Entry 1RZ6 (X-ray diffraction, 2.20 A resolution); this record covers chain A.

== Chain A ==
Protein: Cytochrome c peroxidase
From: Marinobacter hydrocarbonoclasticus
Notes: EC 1.11.1.5
UniProt: P83787 (P83787_MARHY); residues 1-326 here = UniProt positions 1-326
Chain sequence (326 residues; row label = number of the first residue in the row):
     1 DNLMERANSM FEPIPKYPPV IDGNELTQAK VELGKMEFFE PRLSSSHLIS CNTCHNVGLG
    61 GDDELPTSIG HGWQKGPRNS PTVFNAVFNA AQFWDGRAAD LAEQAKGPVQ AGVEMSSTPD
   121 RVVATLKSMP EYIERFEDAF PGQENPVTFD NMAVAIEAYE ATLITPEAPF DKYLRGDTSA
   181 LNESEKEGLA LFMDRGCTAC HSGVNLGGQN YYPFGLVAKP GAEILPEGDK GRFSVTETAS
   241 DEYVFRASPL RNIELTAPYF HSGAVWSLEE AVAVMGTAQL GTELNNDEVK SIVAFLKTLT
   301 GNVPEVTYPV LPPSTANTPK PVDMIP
Not modelled in the structure: 220-229, 323-326
Glycans and other covalent adducts: heme c (HEC) linked to Cys51, Cys54, Cys197, Cys200
Ion coordination: heme c Fe site 1: His55, His71; heme c Fe site 2: His201, Met275
Residues lining bound ligands:
  - heme c (HEC), molecule 1: Phe38, Ile49, Ser50, His55, Thr67, Ile69, Gly70, His71, Trp73, Arg78, Asn79, Ser80, Pro81, Thr82, Val83, Ala86, Asn89, Ala91, Gln92, Phe93, Pro108, Val109, Gly112, Met115, Ile156, Glu160, Arg246
  - heme c (HEC), molecule 2: Phe192, Gly196, Ala199, His201, Tyr212, Phe214, Gly215, Leu216, Phe245, Arg246, Ala247, Ser248, Leu250, Ile253, Thr256, Tyr259, Phe260, His261, Ala271, Val272, Met275, Gly276, Leu280, Thr282, Leu284, Ile292, Leu296
What the authors report for this chain:
  - binding site for heme c: Cys51, Cys54, His71, Arg78, Phe93, Cys197, Cys200, His201, Leu216, Arg246, Phe260, His261, Met275
  - heme c coordination: His55, His71, His201, Met275
  - contacts within the chain: His55-Pro81, His55-Gly61, His71-Glu114 (hydrogen bond), Gly96-Val244 (backbone contact), Leu216-Phe260 (hydrophobic contact), Val235-Phe260 (hydrophobic contact), Tyr259-Phe260 (hydrophobic contact), Phe260-Val265 (hydrophobic contact), Phe260-Ala271 (hydrophobic contact), Phe260-Val274 (hydrophobic contact), Phe260-Met275 (hydrophobic contact)
  - binding site for citric acid: Trp94, Arg246, Phe260
  - conformationally variable residues (loop rearrangement): Ser68 to Arg78

== Overview ==
Covalently linked heme c: at Cys51 and Cys197. The heme c Fe site 1 is built by His55 and His71. His201 and
Met275 coordinate heme c Fe site 2. The paper reports a binding site for heme c at Cys51, Cys54 and His71
among others; a binding site for citric acid at Trp94, Arg246 and Phe260.
Chain A is Cytochrome c peroxidase (Marinobacter hydrocarbonoclasticus); the structure, Di-haem Cytochrome c
Peroxidase, Form IN, was determined by X-ray diffraction, deposited together with 1RZ5 and 1NML.
